PDB entry 4L1U | X-ray diffraction, 2.42 A resolution | chains B and G

Chain B:
Protein: RNA polymerase-associated protein RTF1 homolog
From: Homo sapiens
Notes: fragment: Plus3
UniProtKB: Q92541 (RTF1_HUMAN); residue numbers follow UniProt; this construct covers 353-484
Sequence (138 residues; each row starts with the number of its first residue):
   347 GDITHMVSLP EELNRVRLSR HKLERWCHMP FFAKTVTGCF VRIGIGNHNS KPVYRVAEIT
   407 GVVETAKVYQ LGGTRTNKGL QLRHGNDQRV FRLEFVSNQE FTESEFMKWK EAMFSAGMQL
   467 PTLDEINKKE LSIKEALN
Unresolved in the structure: 347-349, 484
Sequence notes: expression tag (347-352)

Chain G:
Protein: Transcription elongation factor SPT5
Notes: fragment: ctr
UniProtKB: O00267 (SPT5H_HUMAN); numbering as in UniProt (aligned over 778-790)
Sequence (13 residues; row label = number of the first residue in the row):
   778 YGSGSRTPMY GSQ
Unresolved in the structure: 778-780, 789-790
Modified residues: T784 (phosphothreonine; TPO)

How chain B and chain G interact:
Pairs across the interface (24; chain B residue first):
  R366(B) with S782(G), hydrogen bond (side chain-backbone); T784(G)
  R388(B) with T784(G)
  G390(B) with M786(G); Y787(G), hydrogen bond (backbone-backbone)
  I391(B) with Y787(G)
  G392(B) with M786(G); Y787(G)
  N393(B) with M786(G)
  P398(B) with M786(G), hydrophobic
  V399(B) with M786(G)
  Y400(B) with T784(G); M786(G)
  R435(B) with Y787(G)
  F437(B) with Y787(G), hydrophobic
  E440(B) with P785(G)
  F441(B) with T784(G); P785(G); M786(G); Y787(G)
  V442(B) with T784(G)
  S443(B) with T784(G)
  N444(B) with T784(G)
  Q445(B) with T784(G)
Other interface residues (no listed pair), chain G (6 interface residues in all): R783
The authors on this interface:
  - residue pairs: P398(B)-M786(G), F441(B)-Y787(G) (hydrophobic contact)
  - hot spots on chain B (mutagenesis) - R435A, F441A: decreased binding to Transcription elongation factor SPT5 (chain G)
  - hot spots on chain B (mutagenesis) - R366A: abolished binding to pCTR

In short:
17 residues of chain B and 6 residues of chain G are in contact, with 2 hydrogen bonds. Polar contacts include
R366(B)-S782(G) and G390(B)-Y787(G). The authors report a contact between P398(B) and M786(G); a hydrophobic
contact between F441(B) and Y787(G). The paper reports that R435A and F441A of chain B reduce binding to
Transcription elongation factor SPT5 (chain G); R366A of chain B abolishes binding to pCTR.
Chain B is RNA polymerase-associated protein RTF1 homolog (Homo sapiens) and chain G is Transcription
elongation factor SPT5; the structure, Crystal Structure of Human Rtf1 Plus3 Domain in Complex with Spt5 CTR
Phosphopeptide, was determined by X-ray diffraction, deposited together with 4L1P.
